4XXB - chains A and B; structure by X-ray diffraction, 2.40 A resolution.

== Chain A ==
Molecule: 60S ribosomal protein L11
Organism: Homo sapiens
Reference sequence: P62913 (RL11_HUMAN); residues 1-178 here = UniProt positions 1-178
Sequence (178 residues; each row starts with the number of its first residue):
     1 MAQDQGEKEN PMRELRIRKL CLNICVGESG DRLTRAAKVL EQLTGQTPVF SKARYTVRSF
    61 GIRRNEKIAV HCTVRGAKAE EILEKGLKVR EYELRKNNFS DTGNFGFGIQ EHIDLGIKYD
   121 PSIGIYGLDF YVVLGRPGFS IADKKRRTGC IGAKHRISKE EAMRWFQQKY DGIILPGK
Disordered / not traced: 1-12, 139-153
Ion coordination: Zn2+: Cys25 (together with imidazole) (shared with His318(B) of chain B)
UniProt features mapped onto this chain:
  - modified residue: Ala2 (N-acetylalanine), Thr44 (Phosphothreonine), Thr47 (Phosphothreonine), Lys52 (N6-acetyllysine), Lys85 (N6-acetyllysine)
  - cross-link (Glycyl lysine isopeptide (Lys-Gly)): Lys38 (interchain with G-Cter in SUMO2), Lys52 (interchain with G-Cter in SUMO2), Lys154 (interchain with G-Cter in SUMO2)
Reported in the primary citation:
  - Zn2+ coordination: Cys25
  - disease-associated variants - S100L, D129V: decreased binding to E3 ubiquitin-protein ligase Mdm2 (chain B)
  - conformationally variable residues (order/disorder transition): Phe139 to His155

== Chain B ==
Molecule: E3 ubiquitin-protein ligase Mdm2
Organism: Homo sapiens
Reference sequence: Q00987 (MDM2_HUMAN); residue numbers follow UniProt; this construct covers 290-437
Sequence (148 residues; each row starts with the number of its first residue):
   290 SFEEDPEISL ADYWKCTSCN EMNPPLPSHC NRCWALRENW LPEDKGKDKG EISEKAKLEN
   350 STQAEEGFDV PDCKKTIVND SRESCVEEND DKITQASQSQ ESEDYSQPST SSSIIYSSQE
   410 DVKEFEREET QDKEESVESS LPLNAIEP
Disordered / not traced: 290-292, 335-437
Ion coordination: Zn2+ site 1: Cys305, Cys308, Cys319, Cys322; Zn2+ site 2: His318 (together with imidazole) (shared with Cys25(A) of chain A)
UniProt features mapped onto this chain:
  - zinc finger: Leu299 to Asn328 (RanBP2-type)
  - binding site (Zn(2+)): Cys305, Cys308, Cys319, Cys322
  - modified residue: Ser386 (Phosphoserine), Ser395 (Phosphoserine), Ser407 (Phosphoserine), Thr419 (Phosphothreonine), Ser425 (Phosphoserine), Ser429 (Phosphoserine)
Reported in the primary citation:
  - Zn2+ coordination: Cys305, Cys308, His318, Cys319, Cys322
  - contacts within the chain: His318-Trp323 (pi stacking)
  - mutagenesis - E292K/E293K/D294K/E296K: abolished binding to 60S ribosomal protein L11 (chain A)
  - mutagenesis - S317E/H318Y, H318A, C322A/W323A, W323A, N328A/W329E: decreased signaling with 60S ribosomal protein L11 (chain A)
  - mutagenesis - S317E/H318Y, N328A/W329E: unchanged catalytic activity
  - mutagenesis - P316K/S317R: decreased binding to 60S ribosomal protein L11 (chain A)
  - specificity-determining residues: Pro316, Ser317
  - disease-associated variants - E296D, W329G, W329L: decreased binding to 60S ribosomal protein L11 (chain A)

== How chain A and chain B interact ==
Pairs across the interface (45; chain A residue first):
  Arg18(A) - Glu296(B)  salt bridge
  Lys19(A) - Asp294(B)  salt bridge
  Lys19(A) - Glu296(B)  salt bridge
  Cys21(A) - Leu315(B)
  Asn23(A) - Leu315(B)
  Cys25(A) - Pro316(B)  hydrophobic
  Cys25(A) - His318(B)  hydrogen bond
  Tyr55(A) - Glu310(B)  hydrogen bond
  Tyr55(A) - Asn320(B)
  Tyr55(A) - Arg321(B)
  Val57(A) - Arg321(B)
  Phe60(A) - Cys322(B)
  Phe60(A) - Trp323(B)
  Ile62(A) - Trp323(B)  hydrophobic
  Ile68(A) - Trp323(B)  hydrophobic
  Arg75(A) - Glu296(B)  salt bridge
  Arg90(A) - Trp329(B)  hydrogen bond (side chain-backbone)
  Arg90(A) - Leu330(B)
  Arg90(A) - Pro331(B)
  Asn97(A) - Arg326(B)  hydrogen bond (backbone-side chain)
  Asn97(A) - Asn328(B)  hydrogen bond
  Asn98(A) - Asn328(B)
  Asn98(A) - Trp329(B)
  Ser100(A) - Ala300(B)
  Ser100(A) - Asp301(B)
  Thr102(A) - Ser298(B)
  Thr102(A) - Ala300(B)
  Thr102(A) - Asp301(B)  hydrogen bond
  Asn104(A) - Asp301(B)  hydrogen bond
  Gly106(A) - Trp329(B)
  Phe107(A) - Trp329(B)
  Gly108(A) - Trp329(B)  hydrogen bond (backbone-backbone)
  Gly108(A) - Leu330(B)
  Gly108(A) - Pro331(B)
  Gln110(A) - Pro331(B)
  Gln110(A) - Asp333(B)
  Asp129(A) - Leu315(B)
  Asp129(A) - Ser317(B)  hydrogen bond
  Asp129(A) - Trp329(B)  hydrogen bond
  Phe130(A) - Trp329(B)
  Tyr131(A) - Asp301(B)  hydrogen bond
  Tyr131(A) - Pro314(B)  hydrophobic
  Tyr131(A) - Leu315(B)  hydrophobic
  Val133(A) - Glu296(B)
  Lys178(A) - Asn328(B)
Interface residues without a listed pair, chain A (30 interface residues in all): Leu22, Arg54, Asp101, Ile109
Interface residues without a listed pair, chain B (22 interface residues in all): Ile297
The authors on this interface:
  - residue pairs: Cys25(A)-His318(B), Ser100(A)-Asp301(B), Thr102(A)-Asp301(B) (hydrogen bond), Asn104(A)-Asp301(B) (hydrogen bond), Tyr131(A)-Asp301(B) (hydrogen bond)
  - interface residues, chain A: Arg18(A), Lys19(A), Arg75(A), Asn97(A), Gly108(A), Asp129(A)
  - interface residues, chain B: Asp294(B), Glu296(B), Asp301(B), Pro313(B), Pro316(B), Ser317(B), Asn328(B), Trp329(B)

== Overview ==
The interface between chain A and chain B involves 30 residues on one side and 22 on the other, with 11
hydrogen bonds and 4 salt bridges. Polar pairs include Arg18(A)-Glu296(B), Lys19(A)-Asp294(B) and
Lys19(A)-Glu296(B). The authors report contacts between Cys25(A) and His318(B) and Ser100(A) and Asp301(B);
hydrogen bonds between Thr102(A) and Asp301(B), Asn104(A) and Asp301(B) and Tyr131(A) and Asp301(B). The paper
reports that S317E/H318Y, H318A and C322A/W323A of chain B, among others, reduce signaling with 60S ribosomal
protein L11 (chain A); interface residues Arg18(A), Lys19(A) and Asp294(B) among others; 12 substitutions were
tested in all.
Here chain A is 60S ribosomal protein L11 and chain B is E3 ubiquitin-protein ligase Mdm2, both from Homo
sapiens. Entry 4XXB (Crystal structure of human MDM2-RPL11) was determined by X-ray diffraction.
